Entry 3REI (X-ray diffraction, 2.65 A resolution); this record covers chains H and I of the 10 polymer chains in the assembly.

# Chain H
Molecule: Histone H2B 1.1
From: Xenopus laevis
UniProtKB: P02281 (H2B11_XENLA); residues 1-122 here correspond to UniProt positions 5-126 (UniProt number = residue number + 4)
Sequence (122 residues; row label = number of the first residue in the row):
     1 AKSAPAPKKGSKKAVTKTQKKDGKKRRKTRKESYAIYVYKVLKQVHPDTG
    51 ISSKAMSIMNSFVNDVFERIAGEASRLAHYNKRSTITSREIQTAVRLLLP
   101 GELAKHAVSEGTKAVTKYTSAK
Disordered / not traced: 1-27
Sequence notes: variant Thr29 (Ser33 in P02281)
UniProt features mapped onto this chain:
  - modified residue: Lys2 (N6-acetyllysine), Lys9 (N6-acetyllysine), Ser11 (Phosphoserine), Lys12 (N6-acetyllysine), Lys17 (N6-acetyllysine)
  - glycosylation: Ser109 (O-linked (GlcNAc) serine)
  - cross-link: Lys117 (Glycyl lysine isopeptide (Lys-Gly) (interchain with G-Cter in ubiquitin))

# Chain I
Molecule: 145-nt DNA strand
Sequence (145 nucleotides; row label = number of the first residue in the row; numbers below 1 keep their minus sign (DA-72 is residue -72)):
   -72 ATCAATATCCACCTGCAGATACTACCAAAAGTGTATTTGGAAACTGCTCC
   -22 ATCAAAAGGCATGTTCAGCTGAATCAGCTGAACATGCCTTTTGATGGAGC
    28 AGTTTCCAAATACACTTTTGGTAGTATCTGCAGGTGGATATTGAT
Metal / ion sites: platinum (II) ion site 1 near DG-55 (its only coordinating residue here); platinum (II) ion site 2 near DG-42 (its only coordinating residue here); platinum (II) ion site 3 near DG-34 (its only coordinating residue here); platinum (II) ion site 4 near DG-33 (its only coordinating residue here); platinum (II) ion site 5 near DG-15 (its only coordinating residue here); platinum (II) ion site 6 near DG-5 (its only coordinating residue here); platinum (II) ion site 7 near DG4 (its only coordinating residue here); platinum (II) ion site 8 near DG7 (its only coordinating residue here); platinum (II) ion site 9 near DG23 (its only coordinating residue here); platinum (II) ion site 10 near DG26 (its only coordinating residue here); platinum (II) ion site 11 near DA28 (its only coordinating residue here); platinum (II) ion site 12 near DG47 (its only coordinating residue here); 3 more platinum (II) ion sites not listed

# Chain H / chain I interface
Pairs across the interface (12):
  Lys28(H) with DT49(I), sugar contact; DA50(I), phosphate contact
  Thr29(H) with DT49(I), phosphate contact
  Arg30(H) with DG47(I), phosphate contact; DG48(I), sugar contact
  Lys31(H) with DG48(I), sugar contact; DT49(I), hydrogen bond to the phosphate
  Glu32(H) with DG48(I), phosphate contact
  Ser33(H) with DG48(I), hydrogen bond to the phosphate
  Ile36(H) with DG47(I), phosphate contact; DG48(I), phosphate contact
  Tyr37(H) with DG47(I), sugar contact
Other interface residues (no listed pair), chain H (9 interface residues in all): Lys40

# In short
Chain H and chain I form an interface of 9 and 4 residues respectively; the contacts include 2 hydrogen bonds.
Polar pairs include Lys31(H)-DT49(I) and Ser33(H)-DG48(I).
Chain H is Histone H2B 1.1 (Xenopus laevis) and chain I is a 145-nt DNA strand; the structure, 2.65 Angstrom
Crystal Structure of the Nucleosome Core Particle Assembled with a 145 bp Alpha-Satellite DNA ..., was
determined by X-ray diffraction together with 3REH, 3REJ, 3REK and 3REL from the same study.
